PDB entry 8EVG | electron microscopy, 2.75 A resolution | chains D and I of the 12 polymer chains in the assembly

# Chain D
Protein: Histone H2B type 2-E
From: Homo sapiens
UniProt: Q16778 (H2B2E_HUMAN); residues -3 to 122 here correspond to UniProt positions 1-126 (UniProt number = residue number + 4)
Chain sequence (126 residues; each row starts with the number of its first residue; numbers below 1 keep their minus sign (Met-3 is residue -3)):
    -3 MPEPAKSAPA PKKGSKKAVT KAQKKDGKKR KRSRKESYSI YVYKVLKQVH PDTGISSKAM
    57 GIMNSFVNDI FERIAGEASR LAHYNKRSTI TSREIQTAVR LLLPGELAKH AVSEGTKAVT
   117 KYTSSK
Disordered / not traced: -3 to 27, 122
Curated features (UniProtKB/Swiss-Prot):
  - modified residue: Pro-2 (N-acetylproline), Glu-1 (ADP-ribosyl glutamic acid), Lys2 (N6-(2-hydroxyisobutyryl)lysine), Ser3 (ADP-ribosylserine), Lys8 (N6-(beta-hydroxybutyryl)lysine), Lys9 (N6-(2-hydroxyisobutyryl)lysine), Ser11 (Phosphoserine), Lys12 (N6-acetyllysine), Lys13 (N6-(beta-hydroxybutyryl)lysine), Lys17 (N6-(2-hydroxyisobutyryl)lysine), Lys20 (N6-(2-hydroxyisobutyryl)lysine), Lys21 (N6-(2-hydroxyisobutyryl)lysine), Lys31 (N6-(2-hydroxyisobutyryl)lysine), Glu32 (PolyADP-ribosyl glutamic acid), Ser33 (Phosphoserine), Lys40 (N6-(2-hydroxyisobutyryl)lysine), Lys43 (N6-(2-hydroxyisobutyryl)lysine), Lys54 (N6,N6-dimethyllysine), Arg76 (Dimethylated arginine), Lys82 (N6,N6,N6-trimethyllysine) and 6 more in UniProt
  - glycosylation: Ser109 (O-linked (GlcNAc) serine)
  - cross-link (Glycyl lysine isopeptide (Lys-Gly)): Lys2 (interchain with G-Cter in SUMO2), Lys17 (interchain with G-Cter in SUMO2), Lys31 (interchain with G-Cter in ubiquitin), Lys117 (interchain with G-Cter in ubiquitin)

# Chain I
Molecule: 162-nt DNA strand
Sequence (162 nucleotides; row label = number of the first residue in the row):
     1 TAGGTGCAGG GCCTCTCGGC TGCTGATCTT CAGCTGGTTG CTGAGAGTTG CAGCATTGCT
    61 GAGTCTTAGC AATGGATACT TCCCGATTCC CCTCACAAAA ATAGGTCAGT CTGTCTGGCT
   121 AGTTCTGTAC TTGCAGACAC AGGGCATGTG GGGTTCCTAT TT
Disordered / not traced: 1-5, 153-162

# Interface between chain D and chain I
Residue-residue contacts - 14 pairs, chain D then chain I:
  Arg30(D) with DA32(I), base contact; DG33(I), hydrogen bond to the sugar; DC34(I), phosphate contact
  Tyr39(D) with DA26(I), hydrogen bond to the phosphate
  Gly50(D) with DA26(I), phosphate contact
  Ile51(D) with DG25(I), sugar contact; DA26(I), phosphate contact
  Ser52(D) with DG25(I), phosphate contact
  Ser53(D) with DG25(I), hydrogen bond to the phosphate
  Arg83(D) with DG45(I), salt bridge to the phosphate; DA46(I), salt bridge to the phosphate
  Ser84(D) with DA44(I), hydrogen bond to the phosphate; DG45(I), hydrogen bond to the phosphate
  Thr85(D) with DG45(I), phosphate contact
Also at the interface, not in a pair above, chain D (11 interface residues in all): Arg28, Lys82
Also at the interface, not in a pair above, chain I (10 interface residues in all): DT27, DG109

# In short
The interface between chain D and chain I involves 11 residues on one side and 10 on the other, with 5
hydrogen bonds and 2 salt bridges. Polar contacts include Arg30(D)-DG33(I), Tyr39(D)-DA26(I) and
Ser53(D)-DG25(I).
Chain D is Histone H2B type 2-E (Homo sapiens) and chain I is a 162-nt DNA strand; the structure, 162bp CX3CR1
nucleosome (further classified with better nucleosome end), was determined by electron microscopy.
